8WDW - chain A; structure by X-ray diffraction, 2.16 A resolution.

[Chain A]
Molecule: Umg-SP2
Source organism: uncultured bacterium
Chain sequence (462 residues; numbered -7 to 454; the number before each row is that of its first residue; numbers below 1 keep their minus sign (Met-7 is residue -7)):
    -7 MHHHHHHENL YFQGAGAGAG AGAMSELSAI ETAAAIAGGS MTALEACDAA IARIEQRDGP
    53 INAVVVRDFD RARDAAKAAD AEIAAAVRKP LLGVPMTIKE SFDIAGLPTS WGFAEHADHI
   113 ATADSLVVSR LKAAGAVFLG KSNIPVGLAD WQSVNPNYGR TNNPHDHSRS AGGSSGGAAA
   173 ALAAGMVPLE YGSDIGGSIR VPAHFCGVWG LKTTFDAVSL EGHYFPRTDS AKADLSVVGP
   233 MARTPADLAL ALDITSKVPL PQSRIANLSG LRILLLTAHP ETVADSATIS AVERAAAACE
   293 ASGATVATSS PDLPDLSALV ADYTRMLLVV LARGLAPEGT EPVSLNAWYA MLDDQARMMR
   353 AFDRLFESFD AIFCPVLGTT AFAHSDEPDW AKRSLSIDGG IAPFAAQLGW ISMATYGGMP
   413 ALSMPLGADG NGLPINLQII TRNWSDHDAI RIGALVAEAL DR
Unresolved in the structure: -7 to 13, 454
Covalent attachments: phenylmethanesulfonic acid (PMS) linked to Ser190
Small-molecule neighbours: phenylmethanesulfonic acid (PMS): Leu140, Ala141, Asp142, Trp143, Gly165, Ser166, Asp186, Ile187, Gly188, Gly189, Leu319, Leu323, Trp382, Leu400
From the paper describing this entry:
  - catalytic residues: Lys91, Ile187 to Ser190
  - binding site for phenylmethanesulfonic acid: Trp143, Ser190, Leu319, Leu323, Trp382, Leu400
  - contacts within the chain: Lys91-Ser167 (hydrogen bond), Lys91-Ser185 (hydrogen bond), Trp143-Val193
  - mutagenesis - K91A, A141G/Q399A, S167A, H215A, H215E, H215R, A223P/A225P, K224C, K224D, K224F, K224H, K224L, K224T, K224W, D226A/Q399A, L319A: abolished catalytic activity
  - mutagenesis - W103A, L140A, I187A, V193A, L323A, R325A, W382A: decreased catalytic activity
  - mutagenesis - G139A, D226E: unchanged catalytic activity on MDI-DEG
  - mutagenesis - A141G, F217A, T220A, A223P, K224E, K224G, K224N, K224P, K224R, A225P, D226A, Q399A: increased catalytic activity on MDI-DEG
  - mutagenesis - K224A, K224V: decreased catalytic activity on MDI-DEG
  - mutagenesis - A141G/D226A, K224E/D226A: increased catalytic activity
  - mutagenesis - K224E: increased catalytic activity on polyester-PUR
  - mutagenesis - A141G/K224E: increased catalytic activity on PUR

[Overview]
Covalently linked phenylmethanesulfonic acid: at Ser190. From the paper: catalytic residues Lys91 and Ile187;
K91A, A141G/Q399A and S167A, among others, abolish catalytic activity; 42 substitutions were tested in all.
Chain A is Umg-SP2 (uncultured bacterium); the structure, Crystal structure of a novel PU plastic degradation
urethanase UMG-SP2 from uncultured bacterium, was determined by X-ray diffraction (same publication as 9FZW
and 8XTC).
